1Q82 - chains A and Q of the 31 polymer chains in the assembly; structure by X-ray diffraction, 2.98 A resolution.

Chain A:
Molecule: 23S ribosomal RNA
From: Haloarcula marismortui
Sequence (2922 nucleotides; each row starts with the number of its first residue):
     2 UUGGCUACUA UGCCAGCUGG UGGAUUGCUC GGCUCAGGCG CUGAUGAAGG ACGUGCCAAG
    62 CUGCGAUAAG CCAUGGGGAG CCGCACGGAG GCGAAGAACC AUGGAUUUCC GAAUGAGAAU
   122 CUCUCUAACA AUUGCUUCGC GCAAUGAGGA ACCCCGAGAA CUGAAACAUC UCAGUAUCGG
   182 GAGGAACAGA AAACGCAAUG UGAUGUCGUU AGUAACCGCG AGUGAACGCG AUACAGCCCA
   242 AACCGAAGCC CUCACGGGCA AUGUGGUGUC AGGGCUACCU CUCAUCAGCC GACCGUCUCG
   302 ACGAAGUCUC UUGGAACAGA GCGUGAUACA GGGUGACAAC CCCGUACUCG AGACCAGUAC
   362 GACGUGCGGU AGUGCCAGAG UAGCGGGGGU UGGAUAUCCC UCGCGAAUAA CGCAGGCAUC
   422 GACUGCGAAG GCUAAACACA ACCUGAGACC GAUAGUGAAC AAGUAGUGUG AACGAACGCU
   482 GCAAAGUACC CUCAGAAGGG AGGCGAAAUA GAGCAUGAAA UCAGUUGGCG AUCGAGCGAC
   542 AGGGCAUACA AGGUCCCUCG ACGAAUGACC GACGCGCGAG CGUCCAGUAA GACUCACGGG
   602 AAGCCGAUGU UCUGUCGUAC GUUUUGAAAA ACGAGCCAGG GAGUGUGUCU GCAUGGCAAG
   662 UCUAACCGGA GUAUCCGGGG AGGCACAGGG AAACCGACAU GGCCGCAGGG CUUUGCCCGA
   722 GGGCCGCCGU CUUCAAGGGC GGGGAGCCAU GUGGACACGA CCCGAAUCCG GACGAUCUAC
   782 GCAUGGACAA GAUGAAGCGU GCCGAAAGGC ACGUGGAAGU CUGUUAGAGU UGGUGUCCUA
   842 CAAUACCCUC UCGUGAUCUA UGUGUAGGGG UGAAAGGCCC AUCGAGUCCG GCAACAGCUG
   902 GUUCCAAUCG AAACAUGUCG AAGCAUGACC UCCGCCGAGG UAGUCUGUGA GGUAGAGCGA
   962 CCGAUUGGUG UGUCCGCCUC CGAGAGGAGU CGGCACACCU GUCAAACUCC AAACUUACAG
  1022 ACGCCGUUUG ACGCGGGGAU UCCGGUGCGC GGGGUAAGCC UGUGUACCAG GAGGGGAACA
  1082 ACCCAGAGAU AGGUUAAGGU CCCCAAGUGU GGAUUAAGUG UAAUCCUCUG AAGGUGGUCU
  1142 CGAGCCCUAG ACAGCCGGGA GGUGAGCUUA GAAGCAGCUA CCCUCUAAGA AAAGCGUAAC
  1202 AGCUUACCGG CCGAGGUUUG AGGCGCCCAA AAUGAUCGGG ACUCAAAUCC ACCACCGAGA
  1262 CCUGUCCGUA CCACUCAUAC UGGUAAUCGA GUAGAUUGGC GCUCUAAUUG GAUGGAAGUA
  1322 GGGGUGAAAA CUCCUAUGGA CCGAUUAGUG ACGAAAAUCC UGGCCAUAGU AGCAGCGAUA
  1382 GUCGGGUGAG AACCCCGACG GCCUAAUGGA UAAGGGUUCC UCAGCACUGC UGAUCAGCUG
  1442 AGGGUUAGCC GGUCCUAAGU CAUACCGCAA CUCGACUAUG ACGAAAUGGG AAACGGGUUA
  1502 AUAUUCCCGU GCCACUAUGC AGUGAAAGUU GACGCCCUGG GGUCGAUCAC GCUGGGCAUU
  1562 CGCCCAGUCG AACCGUCCAA CUCCGUGGAA GCCGUAAUGG CAGGAAGCGG ACGAACGGCG
  1622 GCAUAGGGAA ACGUGAUUCA ACCUGGGGCC CAUGAAAAGA CGAGCAUAGU GUCCGUACCG
  1682 AGAACCGACA CAGGUGUCCA UGGCGGCGAA AGCCAAGGCC UGUCGGGAGC AACCAACGUU
  1742 AGGGAAUUCG GCAAGUUAGU CCCGUACCUU CGGAAGAAGG GAUGCCUGCU CCGGAACGGA
  1802 GCAGGUCGCA GUGACUCGGA AGCUCGGACU GUCUAGUAAC AACAUAGGUG ACCGCAAAUC
  1862 CGCAAGGACU CGUACGGUCA CUGAAUCCUG CCCAGUGCAG GUAUCUGAAC ACCUCGUACA
  1922 AGAGGACGAA GGACCUGUCA ACGGCGGGGG UAACUAUGAC CCUCUUAAGG UAGCGUAGUA
  1982 CCUUGCCGCA UCAGUAGCGG CUUGCAUGAA UGGAUUAACC AGAGCUUCAC UGUCCCAACG
  2042 UUGGGCCCGG UGAACUGUAC AUUCCAGUGC GGAGUCUGGA GACACCCAGG GGGAAGCGAA
  2102 GACCCUAUGG AGCUUUACUG CAGGCUGUCG CUGAGACGUG GUCGCCGAUG UGCAGCAUAG
  2162 GUAGGAGACA CUACACAGGU ACCCGCGCUA GCGGGCCACC GAGUCAACAG UGAAAUACUA
  2222 CCCGUCGGUG ACUGCGACUC UCACUCCGGG AGGAGGACAC CGAUAGCCGG GCAGUUUGAC
  2282 UGGGGCGGUA CGCGCUCGAA AAGAUAUCGA GCGCGCCCUA UGGCUAUCUC AGCCGGGACA
  2342 GAGACCCGGC GAAGAGUGCA AGAGCAAAAG AUAGCUUGAC AGUGUUCUUC CCAACGAGGA
  2402 ACGCUGACGC GAAAGCGUGG UCUAGCGAAC CAAUUAGCCU GCUUGAUGCG GGCAAUUGAU
  2462 GACAGAAAAG CUACCCUAGG GAUAACAGAG UCGUCACUCG CAAGAGCACA UAUCGACCGA
  2522 GUGGCUUGCU ACCUCGAUGU CGGUUCCCUC CAUCCUGCCC GUGCAGAAGC GGGCAAGGGU
  2582 GAGGUUGUUC GCCUAUUAAA GGAGGUCGUG AGCUGGGUUU AGACCGUCGU GAGACAGGUC
  2642 GGCUGCUAUC UACUGGGUGU GUAAUGGUGU CUGACAAGAA CGACCGUAUA GUACGAGAGG
  2702 AACUACGGUU GGUGGCCACU GGUGUACCGG UUGUUCGAGA GAGCACGUGC CGGGUAGCCA
  2762 CGCCACACGG GGUAAGAGCU GAACGCAUCU AAGCUCGAAA CCCACUUGGA AAAGAGACAC
  2822 CGCCGAGGUC CCGCGUACAA GACGCGGUCG AUAGACUCGG GGUGUGCGCG UCGAGGUAAC
  2882 GAGACGUUAA GCCCACGAGC ACUAACAGAC CAAAGCCAUC AU
Not modelled in the structure: 2-9, 126-127, 715, 971-998, 1560, 1952-1963, 2137-2236, 2339-2343, 2665-2666, 2915-2923
Metal / ion sites: Mg2+ site 1 near G28 (its only coordinating residue here); Na+ site 1: C40, G41; Na+ site 2: G56, A59, G61; Na+ site 3 near U108 (its only coordinating residue here); Mg2+ site 2 near U115 (its only coordinating residue here); Na+ site 4: C141, G142; Na+ site 5 near U146 (its only coordinating residue here); Mg2+ site 3: C162, U2276; K+: C162, U163, U172; Mg2+ site 4: A165, A167, C168; Na+ site 6: A165, A166; Mg2+ site 5: A166, G219; 65 more Na+ sites not listed; 96 more Mg2+ sites not listed
Residues lining bound ligands: puromycin-5'-monophosphate (PPU): G2102, A2103, A2486, C2487, U2541, C2542, G2588, C2608, G2618, U2619, U2620
Reported in the primary citation:
  - binding site for CC-puromycin: G2588
  - catalytic residues: A2486 (proposed by the authors, not directly observed)

Chain Q:
Protein: 50S ribosomal protein L19E
From: Haloarcula marismortui
UniProt: P14119 (RL19_HALMA); residue numbers follow UniProt; this construct covers 1-148
Sequence (148 residues; numbered 1 to 148; the number before each row is that of its first residue):
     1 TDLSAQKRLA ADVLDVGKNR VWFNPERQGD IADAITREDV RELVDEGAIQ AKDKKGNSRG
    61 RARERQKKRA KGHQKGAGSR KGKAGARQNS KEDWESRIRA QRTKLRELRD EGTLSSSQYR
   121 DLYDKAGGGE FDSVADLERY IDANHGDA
Not modelled in the structure: 144-148
Construct notes: conflict Lys71 (Tyr in P14119)

Chain A / chain Q interface:
Residue-residue contacts (171):
  G792(A) with Ala86(Q), phosphate contact
  A793(A) with Lys83(Q), sugar contact; Gly85(Q), hydrogen bond to the phosphate; Ala86(Q), hydrogen bond to the phosphate
  G800(A) with Asp124(Q), sugar contact; Gly127(Q), sugar contact; Gly128(Q), hydrogen bond to the base
  U801(A) with Asp124(Q), sugar contact; Lys125(Q), phosphate contact; Gly128(Q), sugar contact; Glu130(Q), hydrogen bond to the sugar
  G802(A) with Lys125(Q), phosphate contact; Glu130(Q), sugar contact
  U815(A) with Trp94(Q), sugar contact
  G816(A) with Lys91(Q), salt bridge to the phosphate
  G817(A) with Lys91(Q), salt bridge to the phosphate
  G1386(A) with Gln28(Q), base contact
  G1387(A) with Thr1(Q), hydrogen bond to the sugar; Gln28(Q), hydrogen bond to the sugar
  U1388(A) with Thr1(Q), hydrogen bond to the sugar
  C1395(A) with Asp2(Q), sugar contact
  C1396(A) with Thr1(Q), sugar contact; Asp2(Q), sugar contact; Leu3(Q), hydrogen bond to the sugar
  C1397(A) with Leu3(Q), sugar contact; Lys7(Q), salt bridge to the phosphate; Phe23(Q), hydrogen bond to the sugar; Pro25(Q), sugar contact; Gln28(Q), sugar contact
  G1398(A) with Lys7(Q), salt bridge to the phosphate; Val21(Q), phosphate contact; Trp22(Q), hydrogen bond to the phosphate; Phe23(Q), hydrogen bond to the phosphate; Pro25(Q), sugar contact
  A1399(A) with Trp22(Q), phosphate contact; Lys52(Q), salt bridge to the phosphate
  U1422(A) with Ala5(Q), phosphate contact
  U1499(A) with Arg41(Q), salt bridge to the phosphate
  U1500(A) with Arg37(Q), hydrogen bond to the base; Arg41(Q), salt bridge to the phosphate
  A1501(A) with Arg8(Q), hydrogen bond to the phosphate; Leu9(Q), phosphate contact; Ile35(Q), sugar contact; Thr36(Q), phosphate contact; Arg37(Q), hydrogen bond to the phosphate
  A1502(A) with Arg8(Q), salt bridge to the phosphate; Leu9(Q), phosphate contact; Arg37(Q), salt bridge to the phosphate
  G1540(A) with Glu95(Q), sugar contact; Arg99(Q), hydrogen bond to the phosphate
  G1541(A) with Arg99(Q), salt bridge to the phosphate
  U1548(A) with Arg59(Q), salt bridge to the phosphate
  C1549(A) with Arg59(Q), salt bridge to the phosphate; Arg63(Q), salt bridge to the phosphate; Gln66(Q), sugar contact
  C1565(A) with Ser58(Q), hydrogen bond to the sugar; Arg59(Q), phosphate contact; Gly60(Q), phosphate contact; Arg63(Q), salt bridge to the phosphate
  C1566(A) with Gly56(Q), phosphate contact; Asn57(Q), phosphate contact; Ser58(Q), phosphate contact; Arg59(Q), hydrogen bond to the phosphate; Arg63(Q), salt bridge to the phosphate
  C1593(A) with Ser116(Q), sugar contact; Ser117(Q), phosphate contact; Arg120(Q), base contact
  C1594(A) with Arg109(Q), salt bridge to the phosphate; Ser116(Q), phosphate contact; Tyr119(Q), phosphate contact; Arg120(Q), salt bridge to the phosphate
  G1595(A) with Arg109(Q), salt bridge to the phosphate; Tyr119(Q), hydrogen bond to the phosphate; Arg120(Q), salt bridge to the phosphate; Tyr123(Q), base contact
  U1596(A) with Arg102(Q), base contact; Arg106(Q), salt bridge to the phosphate; Tyr123(Q), hydrogen bond to the phosphate
  A1597(A) with Lys91(Q), hydrogen bond to the base; Trp94(Q), hydrogen bond to the phosphate; Glu95(Q), sugar contact; Ile98(Q), sugar contact; Arg99(Q), salt bridge to the phosphate; Arg102(Q), salt bridge to the phosphate
  A1598(A) with Trp94(Q), phosphate contact; Arg102(Q), salt bridge to the phosphate
  G1703(A) with Asn57(Q), base contact
  G1704(A) with Asn57(Q), hydrogen bond to the base; Arg59(Q), hydrogen bond to the phosphate
  C1705(A) with Arg59(Q), salt bridge to the phosphate; Arg65(Q), hydrogen bond to the phosphate
  G1706(A) with Arg65(Q), salt bridge to the phosphate; Arg69(Q), salt bridge to the phosphate
  G1707(A) with Arg69(Q), salt bridge to the phosphate; Lys81(Q), phosphate contact; Gly82(Q), phosphate contact
  C1708(A) with Lys81(Q), hydrogen bond to the phosphate; Gly82(Q), hydrogen bond to the phosphate; Ala86(Q), sugar contact; Arg87(Q), salt bridge to the phosphate
  C1715(A) with Lys55(Q), hydrogen bond to the sugar; Asn57(Q), hydrogen bond to the base
  A1716(A) with Lys55(Q), hydrogen bond to the sugar; Gly56(Q), sugar contact; Asn57(Q), sugar contact
  A1717(A) with Lys54(Q), phosphate contact; Lys55(Q), hydrogen bond to the phosphate
  G1718(A) with Val16(Q), phosphate contact; Gly17(Q), hydrogen bond to the phosphate; Arg20(Q), salt bridge to the phosphate
  G1719(A) with Gly17(Q), phosphate contact; Lys18(Q), hydrogen bond to the phosphate; Asn19(Q), hydrogen bond to the phosphate
  C1720(A) with Asn19(Q), hydrogen bond to the phosphate
  G1760(A) with Ala77(Q), hydrogen bond to the base; Arg80(Q), hydrogen bond to the base; Lys81(Q), hydrogen bond to the sugar
  U1761(A) with Ala77(Q), base contact; Arg80(Q), sugar contact; Lys81(Q), sugar contact; Gly82(Q), sugar contact; Lys83(Q), phosphate contact; Ala84(Q), phosphate contact
  C1762(A) with Lys83(Q), salt bridge to the phosphate; Ala84(Q), hydrogen bond to the phosphate
  U1784(A) with Ala77(Q), sugar contact; Gly78(Q), hydrogen bond to the phosphate
  G1785(A) with Gly76(Q), phosphate contact; Ala77(Q), phosphate contact; Gly78(Q), hydrogen bond to the phosphate
  C1786(A) with Gln74(Q), phosphate contact
  C1787(A) with Lys68(Q), salt bridge to the phosphate; Gln74(Q), hydrogen bond to the phosphate
  U1788(A) with Lys68(Q), phosphate contact; His73(Q), base contact
  G1789(A) with Lys71(Q), base contact; His73(Q), base contact
  C1790(A) with Lys71(Q), salt bridge to the phosphate; Gly72(Q), base contact
  C1793(A) with Arg97(Q), sugar contact; Ser133(Q), phosphate contact; Ala135(Q), phosphate contact
  G1794(A) with Ser96(Q), hydrogen bond to the sugar; Ala100(Q), phosphate contact; Ser133(Q), phosphate contact; Val134(Q), hydrogen bond to the phosphate
  G1795(A) with Ala100(Q), phosphate contact
  C1798(A) with Gln66(Q), sugar contact; Ala70(Q), phosphate contact
  G1799(A) with Gln88(Q), base contact
  G1800(A) with Lys75(Q), salt bridge to the phosphate; Arg87(Q), salt bridge to the phosphate; Gln88(Q), hydrogen bond to the sugar
  A1801(A) with Arg80(Q), salt bridge to the phosphate; Arg87(Q), salt bridge to the phosphate
  G1802(A) with Gly72(Q), base contact; Arg80(Q), salt bridge to the phosphate
  U1813(A) with Gly78(Q), phosphate contact; Lys81(Q), sugar contact
  U1817(A) with Lys81(Q), hydrogen bond to the base
  U2735(A) with Arg65(Q), salt bridge to the phosphate
  U2736(A) with Lys55(Q), hydrogen bond to the sugar; Arg61(Q), salt bridge to the phosphate
  C2737(A) with Lys55(Q), salt bridge to the phosphate; Gly56(Q), phosphate contact; Asn57(Q), phosphate contact; Ser58(Q), hydrogen bond to the phosphate; Arg61(Q), salt bridge to the phosphate
  G2738(A) with Ser58(Q), sugar contact; Arg61(Q), hydrogen bond to the phosphate
  A2739(A) with Arg61(Q), salt bridge to the phosphate
Also at the interface, not in a pair above, chain A (79 interface residues in all): G814, C1421, C1423, C1436, U1539, G1556, A1567, A1783, A1796
Also at the interface, not in a pair above, chain Q (84 interface residues in all): Ser4, Asn24, Glu38, Asp53, Ala62, Ser79, Gly129

In short:
79 residues of chain A face 84 of chain Q across their interface, with 48 hydrogen bonds and 42 salt bridges.
Polar contacts include G800(A)-Gly128(Q), U1500(A)-Arg37(Q) and A1597(A)-Lys91(Q). Bound to chain A:
puromycin-5'-monophosphate. C40(A) and G41(A) coordinate Na+ site 1. From the paper: the catalytic residue
A2486(A); a binding site for CC-puromycin at G2588(A).
Chain A is 23S ribosomal RNA and chain Q is 50S ribosomal protein L19E, both from Haloarcula marismortui; the
structure, Crystal Structure of CC-Puromycin bound to the A-site of the 50S ribosomal subunit, was determined
by X-ray diffraction, deposited together with 1Q7Y, 1Q81, 1Q86 and 1M90.
